3CIB - chain A; structure by X-ray diffraction, 1.72 A resolution.

== Chain A ==
Name: Beta-secretase 1
From: Homo sapiens
Notes: EC 3.4.23.46
Reference sequence: P56817 (BACE1_HUMAN); residue numbers follow UniProt; this construct covers 58-447
Sequence (390 residues; row label = number of the first residue in the row):
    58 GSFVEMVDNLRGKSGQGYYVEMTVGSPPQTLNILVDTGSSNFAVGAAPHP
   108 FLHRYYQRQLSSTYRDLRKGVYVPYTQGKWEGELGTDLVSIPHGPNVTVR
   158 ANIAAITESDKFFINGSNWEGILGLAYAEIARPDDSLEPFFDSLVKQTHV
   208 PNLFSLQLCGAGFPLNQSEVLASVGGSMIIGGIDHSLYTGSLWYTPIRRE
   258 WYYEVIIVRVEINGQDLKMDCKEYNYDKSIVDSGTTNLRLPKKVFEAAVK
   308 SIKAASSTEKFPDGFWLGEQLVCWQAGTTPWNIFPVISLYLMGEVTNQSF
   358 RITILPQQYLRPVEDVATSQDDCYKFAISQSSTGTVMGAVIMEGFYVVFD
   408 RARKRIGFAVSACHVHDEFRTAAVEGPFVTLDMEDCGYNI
Swiss-Prot annotation at these positions:
  - active site: D93, D289
  - modified residue (N6-acetyllysine): K126, K275, K279, K285, K299, K300, K307
  - glycosylation (N-linked (GlcNAc...) asparagine): N153, N172, N223, N354
  - mutagenesis: D93 (D93N: Decreases beta-cleaved soluble APP production), D284 (D284N: Almost abolishes beta-cleaved soluble APP production)
Cystine bridges: C216-C420, C278-C443, C330-C380
Small-molecule neighbours:
  - 314 (N'-[(1S,2R)-2-[(2R,4S)-4-benzylpiperidin-2-yl]-1-(3,5-difluorobenzyl)-2-hydroxyethyl]-5-methyl-N,N-dipropylbenzene-1,3-dicarboxamide): S71, G72, Q73, G74, L91, D93, G95, S96, V130, P131, Y132, T133, Q134, G135, K168, F169, I171, W176, I179, I187, Y259, I287, D289, G291, T292, T293, R296
  - d(-)-tartaric acid (TAR): R68, N89, H110, R111, N175

== Summary ==
Chain A binds compound 314 and d(-)-tartaric acid. From UniProt: active-site residues D93 and D289 and 2
mutagenesis sites.
Chain A is Beta-secretase 1 (Homo sapiens); the structure, Structure of BACE Bound to SCH727596, was
determined by X-ray diffraction (same publication as 3CIC and 3CID).
